PDB entry 6KW5 | electron microscopy, 10.13 A resolution (very low resolution: no residue pairs are listed; an interface is given only as per-side residue counts) | chains Y and B of the 28 polymer chains in the assembly

[Chain Y]
Protein: Histone H4
Organism: Xenopus laevis
UniProt: A0A1L8G0X3 (A0A1L8G0X3_XENLA); residues 0-125 here correspond to UniProt positions 1-126 (UniProt number = residue number + 1)
Amino-acid sequence (126 residues; numbered 0 to 125; the number before each row is that of its first residue; numbering starts at 0):
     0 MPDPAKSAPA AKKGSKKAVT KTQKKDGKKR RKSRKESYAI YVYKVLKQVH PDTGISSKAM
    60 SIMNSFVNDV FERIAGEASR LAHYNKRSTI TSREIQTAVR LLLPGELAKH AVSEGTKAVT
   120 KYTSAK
Not modelled in the structure: 0-31, 125

[Chain B]
Molecule: DNA 167
Sequence (167 nucleotides; row label = number of the first residue in the row):
     1 GATGAGAATC CCGGTGCCGA GGCCGCTCAA TTGGTCGTAG ACAGCTCTAG CACCGCTTAA
    61 ACGCACGTAC GCGCTGTCCC CCGCGTTTTA ACCGCCAAGG GGATTACTCC CTAGTCTCCA
   121 GGCACGTGTC AGATATATAC ATCCTGAAGC TTGTCGAGAA GTACTAG
Not modelled in the structure: 1, 148-167

[How chain Y and chain B interact]
At this resolution (10 A) residue pairs are not listed: 9 residues of chain Y and 7 of chain B lie at the interface.

[Summary]
9 residues of chain Y and 7 residues of chain B are in contact.
Here chain Y is Histone H4 (Xenopus laevis) and chain B is DNA 167. Entry 6KW5 (The ClassC RSC-Nucleosome
Complex) was determined by electron microscopy.
